PDB entry 4AKC | X-ray diffraction, 2.30 A resolution | chains E and H of the 8 polymer chains in the assembly

# Chain E
Name: Agglutinin alpha chain
Organism: Artocarpus integer
UniProt: P18670 (LECA_ARTIN); residue numbers follow UniProt; this construct covers 1-133
Chain sequence (133 residues; numbered 1 to 133; the number before each row is that of its first residue):
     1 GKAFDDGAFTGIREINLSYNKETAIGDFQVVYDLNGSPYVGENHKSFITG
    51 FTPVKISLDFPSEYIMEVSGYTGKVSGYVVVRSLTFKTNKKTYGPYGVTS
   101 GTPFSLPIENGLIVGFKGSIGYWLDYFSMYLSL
Curated features (UniProtKB/Swiss-Prot):
  - region: Val68 to Asn89 (IgA-binding)
  - glycosylation: Asn43 (N-linked (GlcNAc...) asparagine)

# Chain H
Name: Agglutinin beta-4 chain
Organism: Artocarpus integer
UniProt: Q9S8T0 (LECB4_ARTIN); residues 1-19 here = UniProt positions 1-19
Chain sequence (21 residues; each row starts with the number of its first residue):
     1 NEQSGISQTVIVGPWGAQVST
Unresolved in the structure: 1-2, 18-21
Construct notes: expression tag (20-21)

# How chain E and chain H interact
Pairs across the interface - 22 pairs, chain E then chain H:
  Thr10(E) - Gly5(H)
  Thr10(E) - Ile6(H)
  Thr10(E) - Ser7(H)  hydrogen bond (backbone-backbone)
  Gly11(E) - Gly5(H)
  Phe60(E) - Gly5(H)
  Phe60(E) - Ile6(H)  hydrophobic
  Pro61(E) - Ser4(H)
  Pro61(E) - Gly5(H)  hydrogen bond (backbone-backbone)
  Pro61(E) - Ile6(H)  hydrophobic
  Tyr64(E) - Gln3(H)
  Tyr64(E) - Ser4(H)
  Tyr64(E) - Gly5(H)
  Asn110(E) - Gln3(H)
  Gly111(E) - Gln3(H)  hydrogen bond (backbone-side chain)
  Leu112(E) - Ser4(H)
  Leu112(E) - Gly5(H)
  Leu112(E) - Ile6(H)
  Leu112(E) - Ser7(H)
  Val114(E) - Ser7(H)
  Ser132(E) - Ser7(H)
  Leu133(E) - Ser7(H)  hydrogen bond (backbone-side chain)
  Leu133(E) - Gln8(H)  hydrogen bond (backbone-backbone)
Interface residues without a listed pair, chain E (12 interface residues in all): Phe9

# Overview
12 residues of chain E face 6 of chain H across their interface, with 5 hydrogen bonds. Polar pairs include
Gly111(E)-Gln3(H), Leu133(E)-Ser7(H) and Thr10(E)-Ser7(H).
Here chain E is Agglutinin alpha chain and chain H is Agglutinin beta-4 chain, both from Artocarpus integer.
Entry 4AKC (Structure of Galactose Binding lectin from Champedak (CGB) with Gal(beta)1,3-GalNac) was
determined by X-ray diffraction, deposited together with 4AK4, 4AKB and 4AKD.
